7X3X - chains A and I of the 11 polymer chains in the assembly; structure by electron microscopy, 3.20 A resolution.

# Chain A
Protein: Histone H3
Organism: Xenopus laevis
UniProtKB: A0A310TTQ1 (A0A310TTQ1_XENLA); residues 0-135 here correspond to UniProt positions 1-136 (UniProt number = residue number + 1)
Amino-acid sequence (136 residues; row label = number of the first residue in the row; numbering starts at 0):
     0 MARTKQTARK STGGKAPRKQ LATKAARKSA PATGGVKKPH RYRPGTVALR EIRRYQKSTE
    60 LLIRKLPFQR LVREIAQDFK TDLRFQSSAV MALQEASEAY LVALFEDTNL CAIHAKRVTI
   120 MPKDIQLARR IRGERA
Unresolved in the structure: 0-36, 135

# Chain I
Molecule: 147-nt DNA strand
Sequence (147 nucleotides; row label = number of the first residue in the row):
     1 CTGGAGAATC CCGGTGCCGA GGCCGCTCAA TTGGTCGTAG ACAGCTCTAG CACCGCTTAA
    61 ACGCACGTAC GCGCTGTCCC CCGCGTTTTA ACCGCCAAGG GGATTACTCC CTAGTCTCCA
   121 GGCACGTGTC AGATATATAC ATCCTGA
Unresolved in the structure: 1

# Interface between chain A and chain I
Residue-residue contacts - 8 pairs, chain A then chain I:
  Arg-40(A) with DG83(I), hydrogen bond to the phosphate; DC84(I), hydrogen bond to the sugar; DG85(I), salt bridge to the phosphate
  Tyr-41(A) with DA7(I), hydrogen bond to the phosphate; DG83(I), phosphate contact
  Arg-49(A) with DA8(I), phosphate contact; DT9(I), phosphate contact
  Leu-65(A) with DC92(I), phosphate contact
Other interface residues (no listed pair), chain A (7 interface residues in all): His-39, Arg-63, Arg-83
Other interface residues (no listed pair), chain I (9 interface residues in all): DC82, DG100

# Summary
7 residues of chain A and 9 residues of chain I are in contact, with 3 hydrogen bonds and 1 salt bridge. Polar
pairs include Arg-40(A)/DC84(I), Arg-40(A)/DG83(I) and Tyr-41(A)/DA7(I).
Here chain A is Histone H3 (Xenopus laevis) and chain I is a 147-nt DNA strand. Entry 7X3X (Cryo-EM structure
of N1 nucleosome-RA) was determined by electron microscopy (same publication as 7X3T, 7X3V and 7X3W).
